PDB entry 7PHA | electron microscopy, 8.50 A resolution (very low resolution: no residue pairs are listed; an interface is given only as per-side residue counts) | chains r and 3 of the 55 polymer chains in the assembly

== Chain r ==
Name: 50S ribosomal protein L22
Organism: Mycoplasma pneumoniae M129
UniProt: P75575 (RL22_MYCPN); numbering as in UniProt (aligned over 1-159)
Chain sequence (159 residues; numbered 1 to 159; the number before each row is that of its first residue):
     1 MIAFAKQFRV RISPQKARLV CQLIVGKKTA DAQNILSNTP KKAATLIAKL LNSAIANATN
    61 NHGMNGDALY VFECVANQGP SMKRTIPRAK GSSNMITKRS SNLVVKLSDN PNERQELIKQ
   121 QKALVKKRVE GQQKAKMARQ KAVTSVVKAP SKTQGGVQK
Unresolved in the structure: 140-159
Cystine bridges: Cys-21/Cys-74
Curated features (UniProtKB/Swiss-Prot):
  - natural variant: Pro-111 to Arg-114 (deletion: After 48 telithromycin passages), Asn-112 (N112R: After 37 telithromycin passages), Arg-114 (R114T: After 20 and 32 telithromycin passages)

== Chain 3 ==
Molecule: 23S ribosomal RNA
Organism: Mycoplasma pneumoniae M129
Sequence (2907 nucleotides; row label = number of the first residue in the row):
     1 UACAAUAAGU UACUAAGGGC UUAUGGUGGA UGCCUUGGCA CUAAUAGGCG AUGAAGGACG
    61 UGUUAACCUG CGAUAAGCUU CGGGUAGGUG GUAAGAACCU CAGAUCCGGA GAUUUCCGAA
   121 UGGAGCAAUC CGGUAGUUGG AAACAGCUAU CAUUAAUUGA UGAAUAAAUA GUCAAUUAAA
   181 GCAAUACGUG GUGAAGUGAA ACAUCUCAGU AGCCACAGGA AAAGAAAACG AAUGUGAUUC
   241 CGUGUGUAGU GGCGAGCGAA AGCGGAACAG GCCAAACUUA UCAUUAGAUA GGGGUUGUAG
   301 GGCUUGCAAU GUGGACUUGA AAACGAUAGA AGAAGCUGUU GGAAAGCAGC GCGCAAAAGG
   361 GUGAUAGCCC CGUAUUUGAA AUUGUUUUCA UACCUAGCGA GAUCCCUGAG UAGCUCGGAA
   421 AACGUUAUUU UGAGUGAAUC UGCCCAGACC AUUGGGUAAG CCUAAAUACU AAUUAGUGAC
   481 CGAUAGCGAA ACAGUACCGU GAGGGAAAGG UGAAAAGAAC CCAGAGAUGG GAGUGAAAUA
   541 GAUUCUGAAA CCAUAUGCCU ACAACGUGUC AGAGCACAUU AAUGUGUGAU GGCGUGCGUU
   601 UUGAAGUAUG AGCCGGCGAG UUAUGAUAGC AAGCGUUAGU UAACCAGGAG AUGGGGAGCU
   661 GUAGCGAAAG CGAGUUUUAA AAGAGCGUUU GUUUGUUAUU AUAGACCCGA AACGGGUUGA
   721 GCUAGUCAUG AGCAGGUUGA AGGUUGAGUA ACAUCAACUG GAGGACCGAA CCGACUCUCG
   781 UUGAAACGAU AGCGGAUGAC UUGUGAUUAG GGGUGAAAUU CCAAUCGAAA UCCGUGAUAG
   841 CUGGUUCUCG UCGAAAUAGC UUUAAGGCUA GCGUGAGAUC ACAAAUAAGU GGAGGUAAAG
   901 CUACUGAAUG UAUGAUGGCG CCACCUAGGC GUACUGAAUA CAAUUAAACU CUGAAUGCCA
   961 UUUAUUUUAU UCUCGCAGUC AGACAGUGGG GGAUAAGCUU CAUUGUCAAG AGGGGAAGAG
  1021 CCCAGAUCAU UAAAUAAGGU CCCCAAAAUA UACUAAGUGG AAAAGGAUGU GAAAGUGCUA
  1081 AAACAGCAAG GAUGUUGGCU UAGAAGCAGC CAUCGUUUAA AGAGUGCGUA ACAGCUCACU
  1141 UGUCGAGUGU UUUUGCGCCG AAGAUGUAAC GGGGCUAAGU AUAUUACCGA AUUUAUGGAU
  1201 AAGAUUUAUA UCUUGUGGUA GACGAGCGUU GUAUUGGAGU UGAAGUCAAA GCGUGAGCAU
  1261 UGGUGGAUCC AAUACAAGUG AGAAUGCCGG CAUGAGUAAC GCUUGGGAGU GAGAAUCUCC
  1321 CAAACCGAUU GACUAAGGUU UCCUGGACCA GGGUCGUCCU UCCAGGGUUA GUCUGGACCU
  1381 AAGCUGAGGC UGAAAAGCGU AGGCGAUGGA CAACAGGUUA AUAUUCCUGU ACUUACAGUU
  1441 AGACUGAUGG AGUGACAAAG AAGGUUUUCC ACCCCCAUAA UUGGAUUUGG GGAUAAAUCA
  1501 UAAGGUGGUA CAAUAGGCAA AUCCGUUGUG CAUAACAUUG AGUGAUGAUG UCGAGUGAAU
  1561 GAGUGAUCAA GUAGCGAAGG UGGUAUUAAU CAUGCUUUCA AGAAAAGCUU CUAGGGUUAA
  1621 UCUAGCUGUA ACCAGUACCG AGAACGAACA CACGUAGUCA AGGAGAGGAU CCUAAGGUUA
  1681 GCGAGUGAAC UAUAGCCAAG GAACUCUGCA AAUUAACCCC GUAAGUUAGC GAGAAGGGGU
  1741 GCUUAUGUAA AAGUAAGCCG CAGUGAAGAA CGAGGGGGGA CUGUUUAACU AAAACACAAC
  1801 UCUAUGCCAA ACCGUAAGGU GAUGUAUAUG GGGUGACACC UGCCCAGUGC UGGAAGGUUA
  1861 AAGAAGGAGG UUAGCGCAAG CGAAGCUUUU AACUGAAGCC CCAGUGAACG GCGGCCGUAA
  1921 CUAUAACGGU CCUAAGGUAG CGAAAUUCCU AGUCGGGUAA AUUCCGUCCC GCUUGAAUGG
  1981 UGUAACCAUC UCUUGACUGU CUCGGCUAUA GACUCGGUGA AAUCCAGGUA CGGGUGAAGA
  2041 CACCCGUUAG GCGCAACGGG ACGGAAAGAC CCCGUGAAGC UUUACUGUAG CUUAAUAUUG
  2101 AUCAGGACAU UAUCAUGUAG AGAAUAGGUA GGAGCAAUCG AUGCAAGUUC GCUAGGACUU
  2161 GUUGAUGCGA AAGGUGGAAU ACUACCCUUG GUUGUGUGCU GUUCUAAUUG GUAACUGUUA
  2221 UCCAGUUUCA AGACAGUGUU AGGUGGGCAG UUUGACUGGG GCGGUCGCCU CCUAAAAGGU
  2281 AACGGAGGCG UACAAAGGUA CCUUCAGUAC GGUUGGAAAU CGUAUGUAGA GUGUAAUGGU
  2341 GUAAGGGUGC UUGACUGUGA GACAUACAGG UCGAACAGGU GAGAAAUCAG GUCAUAGUGA
  2401 UCCGGUGGUC CAGUAUGGAA UGGCCAUCGC UCAACGGAUA AAAGCUACUC CGGGGAUAAC
  2461 AGGCUGAUAC UGCCCAAGAG UUCAUAUCGA CGGCAGUGUU UGGCACCUCG AUGUCGACUC
  2521 AUCUCAUCCU CGAGCUGAAG CAGGUUCGAA GGGUUCGGCU GUUCGCCGAU UAAAGAGAUA
  2581 CGUGAGUUGG GUUCAAACCG UCGUGAGACA GGUUGGUCCC UAUCUAUUGU GCCCGUAGGA
  2641 AGAUUGAAGA GUGUUGCUUC UAGUACGAGA GGACCGAAGC GAGGACACCU CUUAUGCUCC
  2701 AGUUGUAGCG CCAGCUGCAC CGCUGGGUAG UAACGUGUCU AUUAGAUAAA CGCUGAAAGC
  2761 AUCUAAGUGU GAAACUAUCU CAAAGAUUAA UCUUCCCAUU UCGCAAGAAA GUAAGAGCCG
  2821 UCAAAGACGA UGACGUUGAU AGGUUACAGG UGUAAGCAUA GUGAUAUGUU GAGCUGAGUA
  2881 AUACUAAUUG CUCGAGGACU UAUUGGA
Unresolved in the structure: 1-7, 923-927, 1560-1569, 2901-2907

== Interface between chain r and chain 3 ==
At this resolution (8 A) residue pairs are not listed: 54 residues of chain r and 52 of chain 3 lie at the interface.

== Overview ==
54 residues of chain r face 52 of chain 3 across their interface.
Here chain r is 50S ribosomal protein L22 and chain 3 is 23S ribosomal RNA, both from Mycoplasma pneumoniae
M129. Entry 7PHA (70S ribosome with EF-Tu-tRNA and P-site tRNA in chloramphenicol-treated Mycoplasma
pneumoniae cells) was determined by electron microscopy, deposited together with 7OOC, 7OOD, 7P6Z, 7PAH, 7PAI,
7PAJ and 23 further entries.
